3ZXD - chain A; structure by X-ray diffraction, 3.30 A resolution.

# Chain A
Protein: Lysenin
Source organism: Eisenia fetida
UniProt: O18423 (TXL_EISFO); residues 2-297 here = UniProt positions 2-297
Chain sequence (309 residues; each row starts with the number of its first residue):
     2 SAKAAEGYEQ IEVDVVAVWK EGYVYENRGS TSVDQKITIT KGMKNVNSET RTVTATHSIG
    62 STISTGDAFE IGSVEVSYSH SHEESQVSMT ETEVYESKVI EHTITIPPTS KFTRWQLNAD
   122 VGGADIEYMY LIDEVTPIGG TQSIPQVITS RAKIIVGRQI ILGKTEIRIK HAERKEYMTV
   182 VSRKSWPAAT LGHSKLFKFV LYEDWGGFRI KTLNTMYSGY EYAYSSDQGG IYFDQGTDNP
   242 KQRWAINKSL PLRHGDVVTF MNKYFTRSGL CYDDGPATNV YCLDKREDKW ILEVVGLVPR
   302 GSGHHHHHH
Not modelled in the structure: 2-5, 299-310
Sequence notes: expression tag (298-310)
Swiss-Prot annotation at these positions:
  - region: Glu10 to Ser33 (N-terminal cap domain)
  - binding site (an N-(acyl)-sphingosylphosphocholine): Lys185, Ser227, Tyr233, Tyr282
  - site: Trp20 (Crucial for binding sphingomyelin and inducing hemolysis), Trp187 (Crucial for binding sphingomyelin and important for inducing hemolysis), Phe209 (Important for activity), Trp245 (Crucial for binding sphingomyelin and inducing hemolysis), Trp291 (Crucial for binding sphingomyelin and inducing hemolysis)
  - mutagenesis: Trp20 (W20A: Loss of ability to bind sphingomyelin, and to induce hemolysis), Lys21 (K21A: Decrease in ability to bind sphingomyelin and to lyse cells), Tyr24 (Y24A: In double Tyr mutant; almost complete loss of ability to bind sphingomyelin and to lyse cells; when associated with A-26), Tyr26 (Y26A: In double Tyr mutant; almost complete loss of ability to bind sphingomyelin and to lyse cells; when associated with A-24), Val88 (V88C: In double Cys mutant; complete loss of ability to form pores when Cys are disulfide-linked; when associated with C-131), Gln117 (Q117A: Decrease in ability to bind sphingomyelin and to lyse cells), Glu128 (E128A: Decrease in ability to bind sphingomyelin and to lyse cells), Tyr131 (Y131C: In double Cys mutant; complete loss of ability to form pores when Cys are disulfide-linked; when associated with C-88), Trp187 (W187A: Loss of ability to bind sphingomyelin, and induces hemolysis only at high concentration), Trp206 (W206A: Does not affect binding, and has little loss of hemolytic activity), Trp245 (W245A: Loss of ability to bind sphingomyelin, and to induce hemolysis), Trp291 (W291A: Loss of ability to bind sphingomyelin, and to induce hemolysis)
Ion coordination: Na+ site 1 near Asp15 (its only coordinating residue here); Na+ site 2: Ala18, Ser151; Na+ site 3 near Glu174 (its only coordinating residue here)

# In short
Ala18 and Ser151 coordinate Na+ site 2. From UniProt: 4 N-(acyl)-sphingosylphosphocholine-binding residues and
12 mutagenesis sites.
Chain A is Lysenin (Eisenia fetida); the structure, wild-type lysenin, was determined by X-ray diffraction
together with 3ZX7 and 3ZXG from the same study.
